PDB entry 8ICY | X-ray diffraction, 3.10 A resolution | chains T and A of the 3 polymer chains in the assembly

[Chain T]
Molecule: 8-nt DNA strand
Sequence (8 nucleotides; numbered 1 to 8; the number before each row is that of its first residue):
     1 CATTAGAA

[Chain A]
Name: Protein (DNA polymerase beta (e.c.2.7.7.7))
Source organism: Homo sapiens
UniProt: P06746 (DPOB_HUMAN); residues 2-335 here correspond to UniProt positions 1-334 (UniProt number = residue number - 1)
Chain sequence (335 residues; numbered 1 to 335; the number before each row is that of its first residue):
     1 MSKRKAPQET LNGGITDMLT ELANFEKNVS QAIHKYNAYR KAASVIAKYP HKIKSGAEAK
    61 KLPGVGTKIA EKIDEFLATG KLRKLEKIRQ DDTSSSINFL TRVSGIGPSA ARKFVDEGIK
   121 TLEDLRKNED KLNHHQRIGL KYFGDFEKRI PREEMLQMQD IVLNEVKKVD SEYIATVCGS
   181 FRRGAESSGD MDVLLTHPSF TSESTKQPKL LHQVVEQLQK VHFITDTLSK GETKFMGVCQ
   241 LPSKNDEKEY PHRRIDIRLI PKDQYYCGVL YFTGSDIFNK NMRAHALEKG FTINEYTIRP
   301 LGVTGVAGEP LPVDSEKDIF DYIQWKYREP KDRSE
Disordered / not traced: 1-8
Swiss-Prot annotation at these positions:
  - binding site (K(+)): Lys61
  - binding site (Na(+)): Lys61
Bound ions: Na+ site 1 near Leu62 (its only coordinating residue here); Na+ site 2: Thr101, Val103, Ile106 (shared with 1 residue of chain P)
Ligand contacts: dTTP (TTP): Arg149, Gly179, Ser180, Arg183, Ser187, Ser188, Gly189, Asp190, Asp192, Tyr271, Phe272, Thr273, Gly274, Asp276

[Chain T / chain A interface]
Contacting residue pairs (11; chain T residue first):
  DT3(T) - Thr233(A)  hydrogen bond to the phosphate
  DT3(T) - Lys234(A)  phosphate contact
  DT4(T) - Ser229(A)  phosphate contact
  DT4(T) - Lys230(A)  phosphate contact
  DT4(T) - Gly231(A)  phosphate contact
  DT4(T) - Glu232(A)  hydrogen bond to the phosphate
  DT4(T) - Thr233(A)  hydrogen bond to the phosphate
  DT4(T) - Lys234(A)  phosphate contact
  DA5(T) - Ser229(A)  phosphate contact
  DA5(T) - Lys230(A)  phosphate contact
  DG6(T) - Asn133(A)  hydrogen bond to the phosphate
Interface residues without a listed pair, chain T (6 interface residues in all): DC1, DA2
Interface residues without a listed pair, chain A (11 interface residues in all): His134, Leu228, Glu295, Tyr296

[In short]
6 residues of chain T face 11 of chain A across their interface; the contacts include 4 hydrogen bonds. Among
the polar pairs are DT3(T)-Thr233(A), DT4(T)-Glu232(A) and DT4(T)-Thr233(A). Bound to chain A: dTTP.
Here chain T is an 8-nt DNA strand and chain A is Protein (DNA polymerase beta (e.c.2.7.7.7)) (Homo sapiens).
Entry 8ICY (DNA polymerase beta (e.c.2.7.7.7)/DNA complex + thymidine-5'-triphosphate, soaked in the presence
of dttp and MNCL2) was determined by X-ray diffraction (same publication as 1ZQT, 7ICE, 7ICF, 7ICG, 7ICH, 7ICI
and 39 further entries).
